9KUE - chains C and F of the 6 polymer chains in the assembly; structure by X-ray diffraction, 1.99 A resolution.

[Chain C (and F)]
Molecule: Dibilinoxanthinin (DBXN)
From: Tettigonia cantans
Notes: chain F of this document is another copy of the same molecule, construct and numbering; everything in this record applies to it too
Sequence (172 residues; each row starts with the number of its first residue):
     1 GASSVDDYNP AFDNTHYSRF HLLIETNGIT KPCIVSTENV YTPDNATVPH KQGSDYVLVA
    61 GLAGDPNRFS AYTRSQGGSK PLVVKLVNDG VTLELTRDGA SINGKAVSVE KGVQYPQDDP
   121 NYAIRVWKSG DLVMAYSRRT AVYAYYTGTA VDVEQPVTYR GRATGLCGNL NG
Unresolved in the structure: 1-3 (chain F: 1-3, 172)
Disulfides: Cys-33/Cys-167
Ligand contacts:
  - A1L6M (3-[5-[(Z)-(3-ethyl-4-methyl-5-oxidanylidene-pyrrol-2-ylidene)methyl]-2-[(Z)-[4-(hydroxymethyl)-3-(3-hydroxy-3-oxopropyl)-5-[(Z)-[3-methyl-5-oxidanylidene-4-[(1S,4E,8Z)-5,9,13-trimethyl-1-oxidanyl-tetradeca-4,8,12-trienyl]pyrrol-2-ylidene]methyl]pyrrol-2-ylidene]methyl]-4-methyl-1H-pyrrol-3-yl]propanoic acid): Tyr-17, Ser-18, Phe-20, His-21, Ile-24, Glu-25, Ile-29, Thr-30, Pro-32, Ile-34, Leu-132, Met-134, Tyr-136, Ala-141, Tyr-143, Tyr-145, Asp-152, Glu-154, Gln-155, Pro-156, Thr-158
  - diundecyl phosphatidyl choline (PLC), molecule 1: Asp-13, Asn-14, Thr-15, His-16, Tyr-17, Ser-18, Arg-19, Phe-20, Leu-23, Ile-24
  - diundecyl phosphatidyl choline (PLC), molecule 2: Phe-20, Tyr-136, Arg-138

[Interface between chain C and chain F]
Pairs across the interface (8):
  Asp-6(C) / Phe-12(F)
  Tyr-8(C) / Asn-9(F)  hydrogen bond (backbone-side chain)
  Asn-9(C) / Tyr-8(F)  hydrogen bond (side chain-backbone)
  Asn-9(C) / Asn-9(F)
  Asn-9(C) / Pro-10(F)
  Pro-10(C) / Asn-9(F)
  Pro-10(C) / Ala-11(F)
  Ala-11(C) / Pro-10(F)
Other interface residues (no listed pair), chain C (7 interface residues in all): Phe-12, Leu-23
Other interface residues (no listed pair), chain F (6 interface residues in all): Asp-7

[Summary]
The interface between chain C and chain F involves 7 residues on one side and 6 on the other, with 2 hydrogen
bonds. Its one hydrogen-bonded contact is Tyr-8(C)/Asn-9(F). Bound to chain C: diundecyl phosphatidyl choline
and compound A1L6M.
Both chains are Dibilinoxanthinin (DBXN) (Tettigonia cantans). Entry 9KUE (Crystal structure of the soluble
green pigment protein from Tettigonia cantans) was determined by X-ray diffraction.
